2PEF - chain A; structure by X-ray diffraction, 1.60 A resolution.

Chain A:
Molecule: Serine protease inhibitor
From: Thermoanaerobacter tengcongensis
UniProt: Q8R9P5 (Q8R9P5_THETN); numbering as in UniProt (aligned over 52-423)
Chain sequence (373 residues; numbered 51 to 423; the number before each row is that of its first residue):
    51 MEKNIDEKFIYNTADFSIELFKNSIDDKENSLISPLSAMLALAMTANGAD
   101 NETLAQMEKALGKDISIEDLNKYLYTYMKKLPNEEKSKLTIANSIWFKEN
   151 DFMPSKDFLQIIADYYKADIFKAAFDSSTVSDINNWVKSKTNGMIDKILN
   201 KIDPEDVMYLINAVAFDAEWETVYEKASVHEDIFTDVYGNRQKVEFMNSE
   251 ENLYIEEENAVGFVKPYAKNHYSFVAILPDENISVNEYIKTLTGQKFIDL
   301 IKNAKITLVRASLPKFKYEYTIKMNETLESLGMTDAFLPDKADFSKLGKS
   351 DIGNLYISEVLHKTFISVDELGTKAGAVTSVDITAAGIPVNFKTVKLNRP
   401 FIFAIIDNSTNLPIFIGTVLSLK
Not modelled in the structure: 385-391
Sequence notes: initiating methionine (51)
What the authors report for this chain:
  - conformationally variable residues: Ile170

In short:
From the paper: conformational variability at Ile170.
Chain A is Serine protease inhibitor (Thermoanaerobacter tengcongensis); the structure, Crystal Structure of a
Thermophilic Serpin, Tengpin, in the Latent State, was determined by X-ray diffraction, deposited together
with 2PEE.
